6E6A - chain B; structure by X-ray diffraction, 1.95 A resolution.

[Chain B]
Protein: Inclusion membrane protein A
From: Chlamydia trachomatis
Notes: fragment: soluble domain
Reference sequence: Q50FQ0 (Q50FQ0_CHLTH); residues 87-246 here = UniProt positions 87-246
Sequence (169 residues; numbered 86 to 254; the number before each row is that of its first residue):
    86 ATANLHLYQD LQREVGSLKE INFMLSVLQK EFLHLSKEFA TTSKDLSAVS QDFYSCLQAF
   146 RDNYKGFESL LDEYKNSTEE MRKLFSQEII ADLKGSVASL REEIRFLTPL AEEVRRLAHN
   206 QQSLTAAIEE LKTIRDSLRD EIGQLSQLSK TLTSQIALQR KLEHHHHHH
Unresolved in the structure: 86-90, 252-254
Differences from the reference sequence: expression tag (86, 247-254); engineered mutation A144 (Gly in Q50FQ0), A211 (Val in Q50FQ0), A212 (Val in Q50FQ0)
Ion coordination: Na+ site 1 near E116 (its only coordinating residue here); Na+ site 2: D177, S181
Reported in the primary citation:
  - conformationally variable residues (order/disorder transition): V100 to L103
  - mutagenesis - L233A/S234A/L237A/T238A/Q240A/I241A/Q244A/R245A: unchanged stability

[In short]
D177 and S181 coordinate Na+ site 2. From the paper: L233A/S234A/L237A/T238A/Q240A/I241A/Q244A/R245A leave
stability unchanged; conformational variability at V100.
Chain B is Inclusion membrane protein A (Chlamydia trachomatis); the structure, Triclinic crystal form of IncA
G144A point mutant, was determined by X-ray diffraction, deposited together with 6E7E.
